Entry 7W2T (X-ray diffraction, 2.15 A resolution); this record covers chain A.

== Chain A ==
Molecule: Glucosylceramidase
From: Thermoanaerobacterium xylanolyticum (strain ATCC 49914 / DSM 7097 / LX-11)
Notes: EC 3.2.1.45
UniProtKB: F6BL85 (F6BL85_THEXL); residues 19-806 here = UniProt positions 19-806
Sequence (842 residues; each row starts with the number of its first residue; numbers below 1 keep their minus sign (Met-27 is residue -27)):
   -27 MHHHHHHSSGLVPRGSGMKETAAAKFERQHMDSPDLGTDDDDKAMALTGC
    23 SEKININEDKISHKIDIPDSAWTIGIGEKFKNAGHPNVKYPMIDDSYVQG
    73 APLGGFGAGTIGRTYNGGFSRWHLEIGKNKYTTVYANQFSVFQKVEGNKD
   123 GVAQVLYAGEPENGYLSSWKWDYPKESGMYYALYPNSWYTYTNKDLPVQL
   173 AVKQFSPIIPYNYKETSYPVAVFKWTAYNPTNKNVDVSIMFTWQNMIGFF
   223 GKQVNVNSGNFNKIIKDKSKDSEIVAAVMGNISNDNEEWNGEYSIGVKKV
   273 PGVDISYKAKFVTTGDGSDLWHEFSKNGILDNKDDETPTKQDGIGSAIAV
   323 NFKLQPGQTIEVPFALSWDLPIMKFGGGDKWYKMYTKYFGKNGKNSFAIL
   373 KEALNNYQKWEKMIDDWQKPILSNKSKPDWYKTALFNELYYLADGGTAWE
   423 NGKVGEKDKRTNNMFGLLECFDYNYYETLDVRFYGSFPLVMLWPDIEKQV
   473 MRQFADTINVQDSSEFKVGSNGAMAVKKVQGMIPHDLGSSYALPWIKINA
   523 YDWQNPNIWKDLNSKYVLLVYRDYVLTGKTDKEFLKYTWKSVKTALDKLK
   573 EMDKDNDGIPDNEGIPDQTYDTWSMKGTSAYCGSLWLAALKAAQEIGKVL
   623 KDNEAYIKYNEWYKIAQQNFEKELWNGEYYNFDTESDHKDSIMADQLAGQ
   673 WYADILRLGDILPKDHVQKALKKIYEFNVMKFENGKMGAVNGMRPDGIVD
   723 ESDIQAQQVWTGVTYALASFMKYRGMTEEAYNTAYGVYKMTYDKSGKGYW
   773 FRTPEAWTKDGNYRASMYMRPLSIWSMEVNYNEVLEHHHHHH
Not modelled in the structure: -27 to 30, 804-814
Differences from the reference sequence: initiating methionine (-27); expression tag (-26 to 18, 807-814); engineered mutation Gln730 (Glu in F6BL85)
Metal / ion sites: Ca2+: Asp575, Asp577, Asp579, Ile581, Asp583
Small-molecule neighbours: beta-D-glucopyranose (BGC): Glu441, Tyr445, Tyr447, Thr450, Asp452, Val453, His507, Tyr523, Trp531, Thr591, Asp593, Gln727, Trp732, Glu777, Arg786, Tyr790, Arg792
From the paper describing this entry:
  - mutagenesis - E730Q (1.5-fold): increased catalytic activity on pNPGlc
  - mutagenesis - D452A, D452N (352,000-fold), H507A, H507E (200,000-fold), H507Q, T591A (10-fold), E730Q (20-fold), W732F (3-fold), E777A (62,000-fold), E777Q (87,000-fold), R792A, R792K (780-fold): decreased catalytic activity
  - conformationally variable residues (side-chain flip): Tyr445, Arg786
  - binding site for beta-D-glucopyranose: Arg786
  - catalytic residues: Glu441, Asp593 (citing earlier work)
  - specificity-determining residues: Arg786
  - mutagenesis - W732F (3-fold): increased catalytic activity

== Overview ==
Bound to chain A: beta-D-glucopyranose. The Ca2+ site is built by Asp575, Asp577, Asp579, Ile581 and Asp583.
The paper reports catalytic residues Glu441 and Asp593; D452A, D452N and H507A, among others, reduce catalytic
activity; 12 substitutions were tested in all.
Chain A is Glucosylceramidase (Thermoanaerobacterium xylanolyticum (strain ATCC 49914 / DSM 7097 / LX-11));
the structure, Crystal structure of TxGH116 E730Q mutant from Thermoanaerobacterium xylanolyticum with
glucose, was determined by X-ray diffraction together with 7W2S, 7W2V, 7W2W and 7W2X from the same study.
